1M1A - chains C and D of the 10 polymer chains in the assembly; structure by X-ray diffraction, 2.65 A resolution.

# Chain C
Name: Histone H2A type 1
From: Xenopus laevis
UniProt: P06897 (H2A1_XENLA); residues 801-929 here correspond to UniProt positions 2-130 (UniProt number = residue number - 799)
Amino-acid sequence (129 residues; numbered 801 to 929; the number before each row is that of its first residue):
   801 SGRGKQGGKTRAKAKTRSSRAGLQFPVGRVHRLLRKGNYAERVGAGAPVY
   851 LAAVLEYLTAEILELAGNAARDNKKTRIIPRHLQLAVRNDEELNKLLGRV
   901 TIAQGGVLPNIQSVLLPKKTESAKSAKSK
Unresolved in the structure: 801-813, 919-929
Differences from the reference sequence: conflict Arg899 (Gly100 in P06897)
Curated features (UniProtKB/Swiss-Prot):
  - modified residue: Ser801 (N-acetylserine), Lys805 (N6-(2-hydroxyisobutyryl)lysine), Lys809 (N6-(2-hydroxyisobutyryl)lysine), Lys836 (N6-(2-hydroxyisobutyryl)lysine), Lys874 (N6-(2-hydroxyisobutyryl)lysine), Lys875 (N6-(2-hydroxyisobutyryl)lysine), Lys895 (N6-(2-hydroxyisobutyryl)lysine), Gln904 (N5-methylglutamine), Lys918 (N6-(2-hydroxyisobutyryl)lysine)
  - cross-link (Glycyl lysine isopeptide (Lys-Gly)): Lys813 (interchain with G-Cter in ubiquitin), Lys815 (interchain with G-Cter in ubiquitin), Lys919 (interchain with G-Cter in ubiquitin)

# Chain D
Name: Histone H2B
From: Xenopus laevis
UniProt: A0A8J0U496 (A0A8J0U496_XENLA); residues 1198-1322 here correspond to UniProt positions 2-126 (UniProt number = residue number - 1196)
Amino-acid sequence (125 residues; row label = number of the first residue in the row):
  1198 PEPAKSAPAPKKGSKKAVTKTQKKDGKKRRKTRKESYAIYVYKVLKQVHP
  1248 DTGISSKAMSIMNSFVNDVFERIAGEASRLAHYNKRSTITSREIQTAVRL
  1298 LLPGELAKHAVSEGTKAVTKYTSAK
Unresolved in the structure: 1198-1228, 1322

# How chain C and chain D interact
Pairs across the interface (111; chain C residue first):
  Arg817(C) with Tyr1318(D)
  Arg820(C) with Lys1317(D), hydrogen bond (backbone-side chain); Tyr1318(D); Ala1321(D)
  Ala821(C) with Lys1317(D)
  Gly822(C) with Lys1317(D)
  Leu823(C) with Ala1314(D), hydrophobic
  Gln824(C) with Tyr1237(D); Lys1240(D); Gln1244(D)
  Phe825(C) with Tyr1234(D), hydrophobic; Val1241(D), hydrophobic
  Pro826(C) with Tyr1237(D), hydrophobic
  Arg829(C) with Glu1232(D), salt bridge; Ser1233(D), hydrogen bond (side chain-backbone); Tyr1234(D)
  Val830(C) with Phe1267(D), hydrophobic
  Arg832(C) with Glu1232(D), salt bridge
  Leu833(C) with Tyr1234(D); Phe1267(D), hydrophobic
  Leu834(C) with Phe1267(D), hydrophobic; Ala1271(D), hydrophobic
  Tyr839(C) with Phe1267(D); Ala1271(D), hydrophobic; Ser1275(D), hydrogen bond (backbone-side chain); Ile1286(D), hydrophobic
  Ala840(C) with Ser1284(D); Ile1286(D), hydrophobic
  Glu841(C) with Ser1284(D), hydrogen bond (backbone-backbone)
  Arg842(C) with Ser1284(D), hydrogen bond (backbone-backbone); Thr1285(D), hydrogen bond; Ile1286(D), hydrogen bond (backbone-backbone)
  Val843(C) with Ile1286(D)
  Gly844(C) with Thr1285(D); Ile1286(D), hydrogen bond (backbone-backbone)
  Gly846(C) with Ser1288(D); Val1315(D)
  Ala847(C) with Ile1286(D); Thr1287(D); Ser1288(D); Ile1291(D)
  Val849(C) with Ala1314(D); Val1315(D); Tyr1318(D), hydrophobic
  Tyr850(C) with Ser1288(D); Ile1291(D), hydrophobic; Gln1292(D), hydrogen bond; Val1308(D); Gly1311(D); Thr1312(D); Val1315(D), hydrophobic
  Leu851(C) with Phe1267(D), hydrophobic; Ile1270(D), hydrophobic
  Ala853(C) with Glu1310(D); Gly1311(D); Ala1314(D), hydrophobic
  Val854(C) with Ile1270(D), hydrophobic; Val1295(D), hydrophobic; Ala1307(D)
  Leu855(C) with Val1263(D), hydrophobic; Val1266(D), hydrophobic; Phe1267(D)
  Tyr857(C) with Leu1303(D); His1306(D), hydrogen bond; Ala1307(D), hydrophobic; Glu1310(D)
  Leu858(C) with Phe1262(D), hydrophobic; Val1266(D), hydrophobic; Leu1299(D), hydrophobic; Leu1303(D), hydrophobic
  Thr859(C) with Val1241(D); Met1259(D); Val1263(D)
  Ala860(C) with Val1241(D), hydrophobic
  Ile862(C) with Met1259(D), hydrophobic
  Leu863(C) with Val1238(D); Leu1242(D); His1246(D), hydrogen bond (backbone-side chain)
  Glu864(C) with Val1245(D); His1246(D), hydrogen bond (backbone-side chain)
  Gly867(C) with His1246(D)
  Asn868(C) with His1246(D)
  Thr876(C) with Thr1249(D); Gly1250(D), hydrogen bond (backbone-backbone)
  Arg877(C) with Gly1250(D); Ser1252(D)
  Ile878(C) with Leu1242(D), hydrophobic; Thr1249(D); Gly1250(D), hydrogen bond (backbone-backbone); Ile1251(D); Ser1252(D), hydrogen bond (backbone-backbone); Ala1255(D)
  Ile879(C) with Ser1252(D); Ala1255(D)
  Pro880(C) with Lys1254(D); Ala1255(D); Ile1258(D), hydrophobic
  Leu883(C) with Ala1255(D); Ile1258(D), hydrophobic; Met1259(D), hydrophobic
  Glu892(C) with Pro1300(D); Gly1301(D); Glu1302(D), hydrogen bond (side chain-backbone); Leu1303(D), hydrogen bond (side chain-backbone)
  Leu896(C) with Arg1269(D), hydrogen bond (backbone-side chain); Leu1299(D), hydrophobic
  Leu897(C) with Phe1262(D), hydrophobic; Arg1269(D)
  Val900(C) with Asp1265(D)
  Ile902(C) with Ile1258(D), hydrophobic
  Ala903(C) with Ile1258(D)
Other interface residues (no listed pair), chain C (56 interface residues in all): Ser819, Ala845, Glu856, Glu861, Arg871, Leu893, Lys895, Gln904
Other interface residues (no listed pair), chain D (56 interface residues in all): Asp1248, Gly1272, His1279, Leu1298

# In short
Chain C and chain D each contribute 56 residues to their interface; the contacts include 18 hydrogen bonds and
2 salt bridges. Polar contacts include Arg829(C)-Glu1232(D), Arg832(C)-Glu1232(D) and Arg820(C)-Lys1317(D).
Chain C is Histone H2A type 1 and chain D is Histone H2B, both from Xenopus laevis; the structure, Ligand
binding alters the structure and dynamics of nucleosomal DNA, was determined by X-ray diffraction together
with 1M18 and 1M19 from the same study.
